Entry 6M4G (electron microscopy, 2.80 A resolution); this record covers chains I and A of the 10 polymer chains in the assembly.

[Chain I]
Molecule: 147-nt DNA strand
Source organism: Homo sapiens
Sequence (147 nucleotides; each row starts with the number of its first residue):
     1 ATCGGATGTATATATCTGACACGTGCCTGGAGACTAGGGAGTAATCCCCT
    51 TGGCGGTTAAAACGCGGGGGACAGCGCGTACGTGCGTTTAAGCGGTGCTA
   101 GAGCTGTCTACGACCAATTGAGCGGCCTCGGCACCGGGATTCTCGAT
Disordered / not traced: 1-27, 121-147

[Chain A]
Protein: Histone H3.1
Source organism: Homo sapiens
UniProtKB: P68431 (H31_HUMAN); residues 0-135 here correspond to UniProt positions 1-136 (UniProt number = residue number + 1)
Chain sequence (136 residues; numbered 0 to 135; the number before each row is that of its first residue; numbering starts at 0):
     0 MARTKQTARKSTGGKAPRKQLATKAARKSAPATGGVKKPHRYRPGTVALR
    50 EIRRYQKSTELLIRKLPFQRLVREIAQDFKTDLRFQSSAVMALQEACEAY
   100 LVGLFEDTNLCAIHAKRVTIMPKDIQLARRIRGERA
Disordered / not traced: 0-59, 134-135

[Interface between chain I and chain A]
Pairs across the interface - 7 pairs, chain I then chain A:
  DA73(I) - Lys115(A)  salt bridge to the phosphate
  DA91(I) - Leu65(A)  phosphate contact
  DA91(I) - Arg69(A)  salt bridge to the phosphate
  DG92(I) - Lys64(A)  phosphate contact
  DG92(I) - Leu65(A)  hydrogen bond to the phosphate
  DA100(I) - Arg83(A)  hydrogen bond to the phosphate
  DG101(I) - Arg83(A)  salt bridge to the phosphate
Interface residues without a listed pair, chain I (7 interface residues in all): DC72, DG103
Interface residues without a listed pair, chain A (8 interface residues in all): Arg63, Pro66, Gln85

[Summary]
7 residues of chain I and 8 residues of chain A are in contact, with 2 hydrogen bonds and 3 salt bridges.
Polar pairs include DG92(I)-Leu65(A), DA100(I)-Arg83(A) and DA73(I)-Lys115(A).
Here chain I is a 147-nt DNA strand and chain A is Histone H3.1, both from Homo sapiens. Entry 6M4G
(Structural mechanism of nucleosome dynamics governed by human histone variants H2A.B and H2A.Z.2.2) was
determined by electron microscopy (same publication as 6M4H).
